Entry 4BXZ (X-ray diffraction, 4.80 A resolution (low resolution: residue-level contacts below are approximate; hydrogen-bond / salt-bridge calls are withheld)); this record covers chains A and B of the 13 polymer chains in the assembly.

# Chain A
Protein: DNA-directed RNA polymerase II subunit RPB1
From: Saccharomyces cerevisiae
Notes: EC 2.7.7.6
UniProt: P04050 (RPB1_YEAST); numbering as in UniProt (aligned over 1-1733)
Amino-acid sequence (1733 residues; numbered 1 to 1733; the number before each row is that of its first residue):
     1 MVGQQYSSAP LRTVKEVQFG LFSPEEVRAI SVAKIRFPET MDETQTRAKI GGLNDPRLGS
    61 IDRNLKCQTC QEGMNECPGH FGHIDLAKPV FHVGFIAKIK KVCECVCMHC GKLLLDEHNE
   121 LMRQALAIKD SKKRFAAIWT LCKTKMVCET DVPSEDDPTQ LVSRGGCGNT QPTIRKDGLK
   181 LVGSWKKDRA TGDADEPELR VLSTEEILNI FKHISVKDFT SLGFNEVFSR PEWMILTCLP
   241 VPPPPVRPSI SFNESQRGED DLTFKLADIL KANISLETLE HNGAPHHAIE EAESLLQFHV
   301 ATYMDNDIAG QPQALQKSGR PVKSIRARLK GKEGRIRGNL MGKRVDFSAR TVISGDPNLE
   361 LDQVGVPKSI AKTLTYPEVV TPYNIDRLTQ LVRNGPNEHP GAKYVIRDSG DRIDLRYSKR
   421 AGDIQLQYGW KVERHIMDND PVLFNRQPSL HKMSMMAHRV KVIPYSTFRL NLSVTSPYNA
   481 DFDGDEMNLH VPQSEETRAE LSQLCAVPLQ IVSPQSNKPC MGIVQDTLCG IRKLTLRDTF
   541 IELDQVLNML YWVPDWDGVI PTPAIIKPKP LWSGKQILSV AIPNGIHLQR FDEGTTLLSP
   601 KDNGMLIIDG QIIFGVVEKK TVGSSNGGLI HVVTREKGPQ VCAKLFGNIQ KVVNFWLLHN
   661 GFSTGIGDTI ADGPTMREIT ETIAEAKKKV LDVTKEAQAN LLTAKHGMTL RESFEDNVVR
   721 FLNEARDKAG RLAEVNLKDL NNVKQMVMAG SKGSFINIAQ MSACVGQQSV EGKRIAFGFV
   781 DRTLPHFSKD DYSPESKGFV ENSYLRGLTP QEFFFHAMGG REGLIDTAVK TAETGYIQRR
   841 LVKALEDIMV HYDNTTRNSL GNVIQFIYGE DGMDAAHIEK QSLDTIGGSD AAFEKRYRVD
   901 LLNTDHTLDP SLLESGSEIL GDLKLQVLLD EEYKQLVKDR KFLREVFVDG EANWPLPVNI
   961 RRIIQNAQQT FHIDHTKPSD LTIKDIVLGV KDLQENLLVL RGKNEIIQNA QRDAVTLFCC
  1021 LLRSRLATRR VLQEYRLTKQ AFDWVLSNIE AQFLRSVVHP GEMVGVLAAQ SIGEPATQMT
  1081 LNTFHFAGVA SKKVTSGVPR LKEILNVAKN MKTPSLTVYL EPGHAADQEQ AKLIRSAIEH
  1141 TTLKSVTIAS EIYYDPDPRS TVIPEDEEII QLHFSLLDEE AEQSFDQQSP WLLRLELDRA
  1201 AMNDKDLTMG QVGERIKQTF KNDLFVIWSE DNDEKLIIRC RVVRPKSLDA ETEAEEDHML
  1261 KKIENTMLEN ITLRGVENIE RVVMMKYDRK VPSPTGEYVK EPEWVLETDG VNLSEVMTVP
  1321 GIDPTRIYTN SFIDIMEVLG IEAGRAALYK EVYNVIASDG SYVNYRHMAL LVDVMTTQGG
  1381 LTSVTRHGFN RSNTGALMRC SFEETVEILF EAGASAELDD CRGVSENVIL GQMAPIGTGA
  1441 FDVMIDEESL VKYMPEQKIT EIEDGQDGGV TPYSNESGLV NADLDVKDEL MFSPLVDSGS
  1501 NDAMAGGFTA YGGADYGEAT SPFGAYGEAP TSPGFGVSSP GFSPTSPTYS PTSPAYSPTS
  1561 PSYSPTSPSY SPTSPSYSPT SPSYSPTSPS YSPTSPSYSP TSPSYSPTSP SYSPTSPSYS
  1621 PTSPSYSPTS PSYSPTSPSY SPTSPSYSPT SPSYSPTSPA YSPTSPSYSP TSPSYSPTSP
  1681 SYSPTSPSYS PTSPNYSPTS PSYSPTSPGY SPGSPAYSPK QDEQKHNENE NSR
Disordered / not traced: 1, 187-194, 1082-1091, 1177-1186, 1244-1253, 1456-1733
Swiss-Prot annotation at these positions:
  - region: P248 to D260 (Lid loop), N306 to K323 (Rudder loop), P810 to E822 (Bridging helix)
  - binding site (Zn(2+)): C67, C70, C77, H80, C107, C110, C148, C167
  - binding site (Mg(2+)): D481, D483, D485
  - modified residue: T1471 (Phosphothreonine)
  - cross-link (Glycyl lysine isopeptide (Lys-Gly)): K695 (interchain with G-Cter in ubiquitin), K1246 (interchain with G-Cter in ubiquitin), K1350 (interchain with G-Cter in ubiquitin)
  - natural variant: S1653 to P1659 (deletion: In strain: A364A)
  - mutagenesis: K1246 (K1246R: Impairs ubiquitination during transcription stress)
Ion coordination: Zn2+ site 1 near C67 (its only coordinating residue here); Zn2+ site 2: C107, C110, C167
Residues lining bound ligands: Mg2+ (MG): R446, D481, D485

# Chain B
Protein: DNA-directed RNA polymerase II subunit RPB2
From: Saccharomyces cerevisiae
Notes: EC 2.7.7.6
UniProt: P08518 (RPB2_YEAST); residue numbers follow UniProt; this construct covers 1-1224
Amino-acid sequence (1224 residues; row label = number of the first residue in the row):
     1 MSDLANSEKY YDEDPYGFED ESAPITAEDS WAVISAFFRE KGLVSQQLDS FNQFVDYTLQ
    61 DIICEDSTLI LEQLAQHTTE SDNISRKYEI SFGKIYVTKP MVNESDGVTH ALYPQEARLR
   121 NLTYSSGLFV DVKKRTYEAI DVPGRELKYE LIAEESEDDS ESGKVFIGRL PIMLRSKNCY
   181 LSEATESDLY KLKECPFDMG GYFIINGSEK VLIAQERSAG NIVQVFKKAA PSPISHVAEI
   241 RSALEKGSRF ISTLQVKLYG REGSSARTIK ATLPYIKQDI PIVIIFRALG IIPDGEILEH
   301 ICYDVNDWQM LEMLKPCVED GFVIQDRETA LDFIGRRGTA LGIKKEKRIQ YAKDILQKEF
   361 LPHITQLEGF ESRKAFFLGY MINRLLLCAL DRKDQDDRDH FGKKRLDLAG PLLAQLFKTL
   421 FKKLTKDIFR YMQRTVEEAH DFNMKLAINA KTITSGLKYA LATGNWGEQK KAMSSRAGVS
   481 QVLNRYTYSS TLSHLRRTNT PIGRDGKLAK PRQLHNTHWG LVCPAETPEG QACGLVKNLS
   541 LMSCISVGTD PMPIITFLSE WGMEPLEDYV PHQSPDATRV FVNGVWHGVH RNPARLMETL
   601 RTLRRKGDIN PEVSMIRDIR EKELKIFTDA GRVYRPLFIV EDDESLGHKE LKVRKGHIAK
   661 LMATEYQDIE GGFEDVEEYT WSSLLNEGLV EYIDAEEEES ILIAMQPEDL EPAEANEEND
   721 LDVDPAKRIR VSHHATTFTH CEIHPSMILG VAASIIPFPD HNQSPRNTYQ SAMGKQAMGV
   781 FLTNYNVRMD TMANILYYPQ KPLGTTRAME YLKFRELPAG QNAIVAIACY SGYNQEDSMI
   841 MNQSSIDRGL FRSLFFRSYM DQEKKYGMSI TETFEKPQRT NTLRMKHGTY DKLDDDGLIA
   901 PGVRVSGEDV IIGKTTPISP DEEELGQRTA YHSKRDASTP LRSTENGIVD QVLVTTNQDG
   961 LKFVKVRVRT TKIPQIGDKF ASRHGQKGTI GITYRREDMP FTAEGIVPDL IINPHAIPSR
  1021 MTVAHLIECL LSKVAALSGN EGDASPFTDI TVEGISKLLR EHGYQSRGFE VMYNGHTGKK
  1081 LMAQIFFGPT YYQRLRHMVD DKIHARARGP MQVLTRQPVE GRSRDGGLRF GEMERDCMIA
  1141 HGAASFLKER LMEASDAFRV HICGICGLMT VIAKLNHNQF ECKGCDNKID IYQIHIPYAA
  1201 KLLFQELMAM NITPRLYTDR SRDF
Disordered / not traced: 1-19, 71-89, 135-163, 336-344, 438-445, 468-476, 503-508, 669-677, 716-721, 920-932
Ion coordination: Zn2+: C1163, C1166, C1185

# Chain A / chain B interface
Residue-residue contacts (471; chain A residue first):
  V2(A) with A1157(B); R1159(B); H1195(B)
  G3(A) with A1157(B); R1159(B)
  Q5(A) with R1159(B); L1175(B); N1176(B)
  Y6(A) with L1175(B)
  S7(A) with H1161(B); L1175(B); F1180(B); Q1193(B)
  S8(A) with N1178(B); F1180(B)
  A9(A) with H1161(B); Q1193(B)
  P10(A) with I1191(B); Y1192(B); Q1193(B)
  L11(A) with Q1193(B); H1195(B)
  R12(A) with Y1192(B); Q1193(B); I1194(B); T1218(B)
  T13(A) with T1218(B)
  V14(A) with I1194(B); I1196(B); L1216(B); Y1217(B)
  K15(A) with Y1217(B); T1218(B); R1220(B)
  E16(A) with R1215(B); L1216(B); Y1217(B); D1219(B); R1220(B); S1221(B); R1222(B)
  V17(A) with P1214(B); R1215(B); L1216(B)
  Q18(A) with T1213(B); R1215(B)
  F19(A) with T1213(B)
  G20(A) with N1211(B); I1212(B); T1213(B)
  L21(A) with N1211(B); T1213(B); R1215(B)
  F22(A) with L1168(B); M1208(B); N1211(B); I1212(B); T1213(B)
  E26(A) with C1166(B); L1168(B); R1215(B)
  I30(A) with C1166(B); T1170(B); K1183(B)
  V32(A) with K1183(B)
  Q68(A) with I1172(B)
  T69(A) with K1174(B)
  C70(A) with A1173(B)
  E72(A) with A1173(B); L1175(B); N1176(B)
  M74(A) with R1116(B)
  N75(A) with R1116(B); F1158(B)
  E76(A) with F1158(B); R1159(B); L1175(B)
  P78(A) with K1201(B)
  G79(A) with K1201(B); Q1205(B)
  H80(A) with T1170(B); V1171(B); K1183(B)
  F81(A) with K1183(B); Q1205(B); M1208(B); A1209(B)
  H92(A) with M1210(B)
  F95(A) with I1212(B)
  F228(A) with R1215(B); Y1217(B)
  W233(A) with N1211(B)
  L236(A) with N1211(B)
  C238(A) with N1211(B)
  P240(A) with M1208(B); N1211(B)
  P242(A) with A1209(B)
  P245(A) with L1114(B); R1116(B); Y1198(B); L1202(B)
  V246(A) with L1114(B); E1206(B)
  P248(A) with L1114(B)
  N253(A) with R884(B); R935(B)
  E254(A) with R935(B)
  S255(A) with I918(B); R935(B)
  Q256(A) with R935(B)
  Y303(A) with A1209(B)
  M304(A) with M1210(B)
  I325(A) with E1206(B); A1209(B); M1210(B)
  R328(A) with L1114(B); E1206(B)
  L329(A) with L1203(B); E1206(B); L1207(B)
  K332(A) with R1129(B); E1132(B)
  E333(A) with R1129(B)
  R335(A) with A1199(B); L1202(B); L1203(B); E1206(B)
  I336(A) with L1203(B)
  R337(A) with R1129(B); E1132(B)
  G338(A) with R1129(B)
  N339(A) with T1115(B); Q1117(B); A1199(B)
  L340(A) with L1151(B); A1199(B); A1200(B); L1203(B)
  M341(A) with G1131(B); E1132(B); R1135(B)
  G342(A) with R1129(B); G1131(B); E1132(B)
  K343(A) with Q1117(B); R1129(B); F1130(B); G1131(B); L1151(B); S1155(B); D1156(B); P1197(B)
  R344(A) with Q1112(B); Q1117(B); P1118(B); V1119(B); E1120(B); G1127(B); L1128(B); S1155(B)
  V345(A) with G1127(B); L1128(B); F1130(B); R1150(B); A1154(B); S1155(B)
  D346(A) with R1106(B); R1108(B); M1111(B); P1118(B); R1150(B); E1153(B); A1154(B)
  F347(A) with R1106(B); A1107(B); R1108(B)
  S348(A) with A1105(B); R1106(B); G1127(B); L1128(B)
  A349(A) with H1104(B); A1105(B); L1128(B)
  R350(A) with I1103(B); H1104(B); L1128(B)
  T351(A) with I1103(B)
  V352(A) with G977(B); V1099(B)
  I353(A) with T989(B)
  S354(A) with I976(B); I990(B)
  G355(A) with Y833(B)
  D356(A) with Y833(B)
  P357(A) with S831(B); Y833(B)
  N358(A) with Y833(B)
  I370(A) with I1103(B)
  T373(A) with A1105(B); A1107(B)
  T375(A) with A1107(B)
  Y404(A) with R1108(B)
  R412(A) with R1108(B)
  E433(A) with R1108(B)
  L443(A) with M1138(B); F1146(B)
  Q447(A) with E1134(B)
  S449(A) with M1133(B); E1134(B); C1137(B)
  H451(A) with C1137(B)
  K452(A) with A1140(B); H1141(B)
  M455(A) with F1130(B); E1134(B); C1137(B); H1141(B)
  Y465(A) with I976(B)
  S466(A) with Q975(B); V1099(B); D1100(B); I1103(B)
  T467(A) with I976(B); G977(B); V1099(B)
  R469(A) with Y833(B); G991(B)
  L472(A) with G832(B); Q835(B)
  T475(A) with E836(B)
  A480(A) with E836(B)
  D481(A) with E836(B)
  F482(A) with Q835(B); E836(B); S838(B); G988(B); T989(B)
  D483(A) with K979(B); K987(B); G988(B)
  G484(A) with T989(B)
  E486(A) with K1102(B)
  N488(A) with L1128(B); R1129(B)
  H490(A) with R1150(B)
  V491(A) with R1150(B)
  P492(A) with E1149(B); R1150(B)
  Q493(A) with E1149(B)
  S494(A) with E1149(B)
  T497(A) with S1145(B); F1146(B); E1149(B)
  E500(A) with A1143(B); A1144(B); S1145(B); F1146(B)
  L501(A) with F1146(B)
  L504(A) with H1141(B); G1142(B); A1143(B)
  V524(A) with Q835(B); E836(B)
  Q525(A) with Q835(B); E836(B); N1013(B); H1015(B)
  D526(A) with C829(B); G832(B); N834(B); Q835(B); N1013(B)
  T527(A) with Q835(B)
  C529(A) with H1015(B)
  D544(A) with K1079(B)
  Q545(A) with K1079(B)
  N654(A) with Q835(B)
  L657(A) with C829(B); Y830(B)
  L658(A) with Y830(B); S831(B); N1074(B); L1081(B)
  H659(A) with N1074(B); T1077(B); K1079(B); K1080(B); L1081(B); M1082(B)
  N660(A) with L1081(B); M1082(B)
  G661(A) with L1081(B); A1083(B)
  F662(A) with A828(B); C829(B); H1015(B); A1083(B)
  S663(A) with I827(B); I1085(B); F1086(B)
  T664(A) with I827(B); P1014(B); F1086(B)
  G665(A) with F1069(B); F1086(B)
  I666(A) with V1023(B); L1026(B); I1027(B); L1030(B); R1067(B); F1086(B)
  G667(A) with R1067(B); F1069(B)
  D668(A) with F1069(B)
  T669(A) with V1023(B)
  I670(A) with R1067(B)
  T680(A) with I729(B)
  M746(A) with H1015(B); P1018(B)
  S751(A) with H1015(B)
  K752(A) with H1015(B); P1018(B); S1019(B)
  N757(A) with P1018(B); S1019(B); M1021(B)
  Q760(A) with M1021(B)
  M761(A) with M1021(B)
  V770(A) with Q513(B)
  E771(A) with K510(B); Q513(B)
  I775(A) with N516(B)
  A776(A) with N516(B)
  G778(A) with H400(B); H515(B); N516(B)
  F779(A) with N516(B); T517(B); E698(B); E699(B)
  V780(A) with E699(B)
  D781(A) with R620(B)
  R782(A) with E698(B); E699(B); S700(B); I701(B)
  T783(A) with N516(B)
  L784(A) with N516(B)
  P785(A) with E698(B); I701(B); L702(B); I703(B)
  H786(A) with W519(B); R635(B); I703(B); M705(B); E742(B)
  F787(A) with L702(B)
  K789(A) with R620(B)
  E795(A) with V731(B)
  E801(A) with I729(B)
  N802(A) with R728(B); I729(B)
  Y804(A) with H761(B); N762(B); Q763(B); M1021(B); V1023(B)
  L805(A) with H761(B)
  R806(A) with A726(B); R728(B); I729(B); H761(B)
  G807(A) with R728(B); H761(B)
  L808(A) with R728(B); D760(B); F1047(B)
  T809(A) with I729(B); R730(B); F1047(B)
  P810(A) with M705(B); R730(B); P745(B); F1047(B)
  Q811(A) with V731(B)
  E812(A) with I729(B)
  F813(A) with P759(B); D760(B); N767(B); F1047(B)
  F814(A) with L514(B); H515(B); N516(B); W519(B); P524(B)
  H816(A) with Q763(B); S764(B)
  A817(A) with L514(B); P524(B); S764(B)
  M818(A) with L514(B); N516(B)
  R821(A) with R512(B); Q513(B); L514(B); P524(B); A525(B); T527(B); C533(B)
  E822(A) with Q513(B)
  L824(A) with G530(B); C533(B); T768(B)
  I825(A) with R512(B); Q513(B)
  A828(A) with G530(B); Q531(B)
  Q838(A) with D1136(B)
  R839(A) with E1132(B); R1135(B)
  V842(A) with D1136(B)
  K843(A) with R1135(B)
  E846(A) with R1135(B)
  E1062(A) with A1140(B)
  M1063(A) with I1139(B); A1140(B)
  V1066(A) with D1136(B)
  L1067(A) with A1140(B)
  Q1070(A) with D1136(B); C1137(B); A1140(B)
  K1144(A) with E262(B)
  H1258(A) with E319(B)
  N1265(A) with G263(B); S265(B)
  E1269(A) with E262(B); G263(B)
  F1410(A) with M1210(B); I1212(B)
  G1413(A) with I1212(B)
  L1418(A) with R1222(B)
  D1419(A) with R1222(B)
  D1420(A) with R1220(B); R1222(B)
  R1422(A) with R1220(B); D1223(B); F1224(B)
  V1424(A) with I1139(B)
  V1428(A) with R1135(B); L1151(B)
  I1429(A) with P1197(B); A1200(B)
  L1430(A) with H1195(B); I1196(B); P1197(B)
  G1431(A) with K1148(B); M1152(B); P1197(B)
  M1433(A) with A1144(B); S1145(B)
  A1434(A) with A1144(B)
  I1436(A) with I1139(B); G1142(B); A1144(B)
  G1437(A) with G1142(B)
  T1438(A) with G1142(B); A1143(B); A1144(B); S1145(B)
  G1439(A) with A1144(B)
Interface residues without a listed pair, chain A (239 interface residues in all): Q4, V27, A29, S31, Q71, C77, V227, P243, R247, I250, F252, L374, N445, P448, L450, C505, Q510, K533, N742, V743, G753, I756, D790, G820, V1406, L1409, C1421, Q1432
Interface residues without a listed pair, chain B (205 interface residues in all): H518, A704, P725, K727, F738, I748, D837, S919, T993, A1016, I1017, R1020, T1051, V1052, Q1084, G1109, V1113, L1147, V1160, M1169, G1184

# Overview
Chain A and chain B form an interface of 239 and 205 residues respectively. Ligands of chain A: Mg2+. C107(A),
C110(A) and C167(A) coordinate Zn2+ site 2. From UniProt: 8 Zn2+-binding residues, 3 Mg2+-binding residues and
one mutagenesis site on chain A.
Here chain A is DNA-directed RNA polymerase II subunit RPB1 and chain B is DNA-directed RNA polymerase II
subunit RPB2, both from Saccharomyces cerevisiae. Entry 4BXZ (RNA Polymerase II-Bye1 complex) was determined
by X-ray diffraction (same publication as 4BXX, 4BY1 and 4BY7).
